Entry 7VAM (electron microscopy, 3.20 A resolution); this record covers chains G and H of the 12 polymer chains in the assembly.

Chain G:
Molecule: V-type ATP synthase subunit D
Source organism: Thermus thermophilus HB8
UniProtKB: O87880 (VATD_THET8); residue numbers follow UniProt; this construct covers 1-223
Sequence (223 residues; numbered 1 to 223; the number before each row is that of its first residue):
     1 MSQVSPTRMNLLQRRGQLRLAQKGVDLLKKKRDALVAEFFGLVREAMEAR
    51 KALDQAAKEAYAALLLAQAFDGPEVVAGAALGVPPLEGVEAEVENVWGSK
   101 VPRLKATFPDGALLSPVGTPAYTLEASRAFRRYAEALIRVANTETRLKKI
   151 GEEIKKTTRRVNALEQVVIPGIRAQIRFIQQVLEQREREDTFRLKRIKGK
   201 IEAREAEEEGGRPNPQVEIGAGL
Not modelled in the structure: 1-3, 210-223

Chain H:
Molecule: V-type ATP synthase subunit F
Source organism: Thermus thermophilus HB8
UniProtKB: P74903 (VATF_THET8); numbering as in UniProt (aligned over 1-104)
Sequence (104 residues; numbered 1 to 104; the number before each row is that of its first residue):
     1 MAVIADPETAQGFRLAGLEGYGASSAEEAQSLLETLVERGGYALVAVDEA
    51 LLPDPERAVERLMRGRDLPVLLPIAGLKEAFQGHDVEGYMRELVRKTIGF
   101 DIKL

Interface between chain G and chain H:
Pairs across the interface (58):
  F39(G) with T97(H); I98(H), hydrophobic
  F40(G) with I102(H), hydrophobic
  V43(G) with V94(H), hydrophobic
  M47(G) with V86(H); M90(H)
  R50(G) with E49(H), salt bridge; L72(H); P73(H), hydrogen bond (side chain-backbone); Y89(H)
  K51(G) with V86(H); E87(H), salt bridge
  K58(G) with A80(H)
  Y61(G) with E8(H); L77(H); F81(H), hydrophobic
  A62(G) with F81(H), hydrophobic
  L64(G) with E8(H); G12(H); L15(H), hydrophobic
  L65(G) with F81(H), hydrophobic
  Q68(G) with Q11(H)
  V83(G) with R14(H), hydrogen bond (backbone-backbone); L15(H); A16(H); G17(H)
  P84(G) with G17(H)
  P85(G) with G17(H); E19(H)
  L86(G) with M1(H)
  E87(G) with M1(H), hydrogen bond (side chain-backbone); G41(H); Y42(H); A43(H), hydrogen bond (side chain-backbone)
  V89(G) with M1(H), hydrophobic
  A91(G) with L68(H), hydrophobic
  P102(G) with D67(H)
  F108(G) with A16(H)
  L113(G) with L15(H); A16(H)
  A126(G) with L15(H), hydrophobic
  F130(G) with G12(H); L15(H), hydrophobic
  Y133(G) with F13(H), hydrophobic; I74(H)
  L137(G) with L44(H), hydrophobic; L72(H); I74(H), hydrophobic
  V140(G) with L72(H), hydrophobic
  A141(G) with L72(H), hydrophobic
  E144(G) with L72(H); Y89(H), hydrogen bond
  L147(G) with M90(H), hydrophobic; L93(H), hydrophobic
  K148(G) with E56(H), salt bridge
  G151(G) with T97(H)
  K155(G) with K96(H); T97(H)
Also at the interface, not in a pair above, chain G (41 interface residues in all): A46, D54, A57, V76, G82, S127, R131, I138
Also at the interface, not in a pair above, chain H (37 interface residues in all): A46, K78, H84

Summary:
The interface between chain G and chain H involves 41 residues on one side and 37 on the other, with 5
hydrogen bonds and 3 salt bridges. Polar contacts include R50(G)-E49(H), K51(G)-E87(H) and K148(G)-E56(H).
Chain G is V-type ATP synthase subunit D and chain H is V-type ATP synthase subunit F, both from Thermus
thermophilus HB8; the structure, V1EG of V/A-ATPase from Thermus thermophilus, high ATP, state1-2, was
determined by electron microscopy together with 7VAI, 7VAJ, 7VAK, 7VAL, 7VAN, 7VAO and 11 further entries from
the same study.
